7UIL - chains o and p of the 13 polymer chains in the assembly; structure by electron microscopy, 4.30 A resolution (low resolution: residue-level contacts below are approximate; hydrogen-bond / salt-bridge calls are withheld).

# Chain o
Protein: Mediator of RNA polymerase II transcription subunit 15
Source organism: Saccharomyces cerevisiae
UniProt: P19659 (MED15_YEAST); residue numbers follow UniProt; this construct covers 1-1081
Amino-acid sequence (1081 residues; row label = number of the first residue in the row):
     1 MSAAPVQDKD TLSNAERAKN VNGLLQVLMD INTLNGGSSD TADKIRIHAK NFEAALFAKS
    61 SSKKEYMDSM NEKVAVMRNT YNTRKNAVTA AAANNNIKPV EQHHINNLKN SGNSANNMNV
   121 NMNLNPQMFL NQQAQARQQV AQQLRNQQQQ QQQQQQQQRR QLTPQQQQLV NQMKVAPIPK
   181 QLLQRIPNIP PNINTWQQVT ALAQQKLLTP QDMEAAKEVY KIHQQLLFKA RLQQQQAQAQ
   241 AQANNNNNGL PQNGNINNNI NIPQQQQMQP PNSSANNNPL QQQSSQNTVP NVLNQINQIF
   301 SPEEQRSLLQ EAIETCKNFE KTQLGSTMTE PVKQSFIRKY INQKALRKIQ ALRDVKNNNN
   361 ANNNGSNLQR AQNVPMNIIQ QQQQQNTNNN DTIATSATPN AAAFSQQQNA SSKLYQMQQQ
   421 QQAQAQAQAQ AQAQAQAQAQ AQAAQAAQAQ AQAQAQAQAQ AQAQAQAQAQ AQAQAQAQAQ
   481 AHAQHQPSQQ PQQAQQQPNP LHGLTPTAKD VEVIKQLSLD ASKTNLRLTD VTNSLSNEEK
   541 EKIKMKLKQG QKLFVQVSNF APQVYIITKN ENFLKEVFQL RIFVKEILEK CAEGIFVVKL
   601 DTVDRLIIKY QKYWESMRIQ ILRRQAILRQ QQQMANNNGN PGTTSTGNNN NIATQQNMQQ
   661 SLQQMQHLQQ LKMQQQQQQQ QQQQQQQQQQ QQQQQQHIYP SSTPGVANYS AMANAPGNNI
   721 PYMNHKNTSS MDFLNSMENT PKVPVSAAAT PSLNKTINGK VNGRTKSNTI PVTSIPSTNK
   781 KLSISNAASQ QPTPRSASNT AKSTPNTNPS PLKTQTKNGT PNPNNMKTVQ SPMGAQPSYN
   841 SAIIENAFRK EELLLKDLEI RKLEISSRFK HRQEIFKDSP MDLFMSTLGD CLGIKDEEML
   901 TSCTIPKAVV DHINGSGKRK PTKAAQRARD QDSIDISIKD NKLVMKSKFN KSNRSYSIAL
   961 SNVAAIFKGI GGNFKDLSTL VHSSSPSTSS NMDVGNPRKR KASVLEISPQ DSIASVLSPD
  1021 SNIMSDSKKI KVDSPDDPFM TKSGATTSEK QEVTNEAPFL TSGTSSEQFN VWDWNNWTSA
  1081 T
Unresolved in the structure: 1-847, 959-1081
UniProt features mapped onto this chain:
  - region: Leu25 to Ala49 (Interaction with GCN4)
  - modified residue: Ser2 (N-acetylserine), Ser335 (Phosphoserine), Ser736 (Phosphoserine), Ser752 (Phosphoserine), Ser783 (Phosphoserine), Ser785 (Phosphoserine), Ser789 (Phosphoserine), Thr793 (Phosphothreonine), Ser831 (Phosphoserine), Ser1003 (Phosphoserine), Ser1008 (Phosphoserine), Ser1018 (Phosphoserine), Ser1034 (Phosphoserine)
  - mutagenesis: Met29 to Asp43 (Decreases the interaction between the mediator complex and GCN4. Decreases transcription of GCN4-dependent targets. Sensitive to amino acid starvation), Met29 to Ser39 (Decreases the interaction between the mediator complex and GCN4. Decreases transcription of GCN4-dependent targets. Sensitive to amino acid starvation), Trp196 to Val199 (Decreases transcription of GCN4-dependent targets. Decreases recruitment of the mediator complex to the upstream activating sequence (UAS) of amino-acid starvation responsive genes ...)

# Chain p
Protein: Mediator of RNA polymerase II transcription subunit 16
Source organism: Saccharomyces cerevisiae
UniProt: P32259 (MED16_YEAST); residues 1-974 here = UniProt positions 1-974
Amino-acid sequence (974 residues; each row starts with the number of its first residue):
     1 MMLGEHLMSW SKTGIIAYSD SQSSNANICL TFLESINGIN WRFHTPQKYV LHPQLHEVQY
    61 QESSSTLSTH STTTSVNGST TAGVGSTPNF GGNSNKSPPQ FFYNISSIHW NNWFSLPGDM
   121 LAVCDELGNM TMLITGQRPD RATTYEKLTM VFQDNVYKIY NHVMPLKPVD KLKPMNIERK
   181 QTRKEYNTSI LEFRWLTSSK SVIVSQFCAF DSSSNTYRSR AQQVPPYGVY HPPFIKYACL
   241 AIRKNGQIDF WYQFSNSKDH KKITLQLLDT SNQRFKDLQW LEFARITPMN DDQCMLITTY
   301 SKLSKNISFY KLHVNWNLNA TKPNVLNDPS LKIQFILSTT LDPTDDEGHV LKLENLHVVS
   361 KSSIEKDPSP EILVLYNVCD TSKSLVKRYR LAPTQLSAEY LVILKPDLNI DRNNSTNQIF
   421 QSRRYNLRRH SDIVLDKKVT LITSEMFDAF VSFYFEDGTI ESYNQNDWKL ETERLISQSQ
   481 LGKFKNIIAS PLSAGFNYGK LPLPPSVEWM KVSPSMCGVI VKQYNKKWPQ FYAAVQKNYA
   541 DPEKDSINAT ALAFGYVKSL HKQISAEDLT IAAKTHILRI SFLDRKRAKE FITTLLKSLY
   601 SFFNISPDAP KEIMDKIITS RPLQKIMLLQ LELGSCFSQE NIEEMARVIL YLKNVLFAFN
   661 GVARNFHFAI EQISNNSNQQ QNPKLFQTIF SKQDLIHSLI PVAKWFVKFI TYLTQEILIL
   721 INDPTNKEYT LVHGIFGAKM SRTLILSILN EIKKVTQIVA KFPETSYPIL NESSTFLKLV
   781 LSESPVDFEK FETFLVDVNN KFIALCEQQP SQEREFSLLV KAEIPPEYAK VGDFLLQYAN
   841 NAVISHANAA AVYFADTSGL KISNSEFFNP EIFHLLQPLE EGLIIDTDKL PIKNRTSKSF
   901 SKLLYDDVTC DKLSVSEISD GKLKRCSRCG SVTRAGNIIS SDKTIVPTSI QTKRWPTMYT
   961 RLCICSGMLF EMDG
Unresolved in the structure: 58-99, 156-157, 398-424
UniProt features mapped onto this chain:
  - motif: Lys889 to Lys893 (Nuclear localization signal)

# Interface between chain o and chain p
Pairs across the interface - 8 pairs, chain o then chain p:
  Phe848(o) - Pro683(p)
  Phe848(o) - Gln687(p)
  Glu851(o) - Thr948(p)
  Glu851(o) - Ile950(p)
  Leu855(o) - Tyr767(p)
  Leu858(o) - Ile769(p)
  Glu859(o) - Pro768(p)
  Glu859(o) - Ile769(p)
Other interface residues (no listed pair), chain p (8 interface residues in all): Phe686

# Summary
Chain o and chain p form an interface of 5 and 8 residues respectively. Curated annotation (UniProt) lists 15
mutagenesis sites on chain o.
Chain o is Mediator of RNA polymerase II transcription subunit 15 and chain p is Mediator of RNA polymerase II
transcription subunit 16, both from Saccharomyces cerevisiae; the structure, Mediator-PIC Early (Tail A/B
Dimer), was determined by electron microscopy, deposited together with 7UI9, 7UIC, 7UIF, 7UIG, 7UIK and 7UIO.
